7VVM - chains B and G of the 6 polymer chains in the assembly; structure by electron microscopy, 3.20 A resolution.

# Chain B
Molecule: Guanine nucleotide-binding protein G(I)/G(S)/G(T) subunit beta-1
From: Rattus norvegicus
Reference sequence: P54311 (GBB1_RAT); numbering as in UniProt (aligned over 2-340)
Sequence (351 residues; each row starts with the number of its first residue; numbers below 1 keep their minus sign (Met-10 is residue -10)):
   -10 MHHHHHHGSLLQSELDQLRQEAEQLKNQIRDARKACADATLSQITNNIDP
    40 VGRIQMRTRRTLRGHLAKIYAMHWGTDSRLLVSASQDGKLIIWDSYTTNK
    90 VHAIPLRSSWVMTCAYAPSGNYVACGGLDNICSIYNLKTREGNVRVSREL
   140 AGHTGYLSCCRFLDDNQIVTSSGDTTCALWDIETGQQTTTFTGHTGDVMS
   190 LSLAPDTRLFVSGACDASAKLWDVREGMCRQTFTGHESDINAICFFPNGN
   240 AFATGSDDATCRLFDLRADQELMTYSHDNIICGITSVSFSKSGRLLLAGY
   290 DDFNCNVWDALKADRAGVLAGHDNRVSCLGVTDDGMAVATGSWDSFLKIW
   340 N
Unresolved in the structure: -10 to 5
Sequence notes: expression tag (-10 to 1)
UniProt features mapped onto this chain:
  - modified residue: Ser2 (N-acetylserine), His266 (Phosphohistidine)

# Chain G
Molecule: Guanine nucleotide-binding protein G(I)/G(S)/G(O) subunit gamma-2
From: Bos taurus
Reference sequence: P63212 (GBG2_BOVIN); residues 1-67 here = UniProt positions 1-67
Sequence (68 residues; each row starts with the number of its first residue):
     1 MASNNTASIAQARKLVEQLKMEANIDRIKVSKAAADLMAYCEAHAKEDPL
    51 LTPVPASENPFREKKFFS
Unresolved in the structure: 1-8, 63-68
Sequence notes: expression tag (68)
UniProt features mapped onto this chain:
  - modified residue: Ala2 (N-acetylalanine)

# Chain B / chain G interface
Residue-residue contacts - 75 pairs, chain B then chain G:
  Leu7(B) - Ala12(G)  hydrophobic
  Ala11(B) - Leu19(G)
  Leu14(B) - Val16(G)
  Leu14(B) - Leu19(G)  hydrophobic
  Lys15(B) - Leu19(G)
  Ile18(B) - Leu19(G)  hydrophobic
  Ile18(B) - Ala23(G)  hydrophobic
  Ala21(B) - Arg27(G)
  Cys25(B) - Ile28(G)
  Cys25(B) - Lys29(G)
  Cys25(B) - Val30(G)  hydrogen bond (backbone-backbone)
  Ala26(B) - Val30(G)  hydrophobic
  Asp27(B) - Lys29(G)  salt bridge
  Asp27(B) - Ser31(G)
  Ala28(B) - Val30(G)
  Ala28(B) - Ser31(G)
  Leu30(B) - Ala34(G)  hydrophobic
  Ile33(B) - Ser31(G)
  Ile33(B) - Ala34(G)  hydrophobic
  Ile33(B) - Met38(G)  hydrophobic
  Thr34(B) - Met38(G)
  Ile37(B) - Met38(G)  hydrophobic
  Val40(B) - Leu51(G)  hydrophobic
  Ile43(B) - Leu50(G)
  Met45(B) - Leu50(G)  hydrophobic
  Arg48(B) - Phe61(G)
  Arg49(B) - Pro60(G)
  Arg49(B) - Phe61(G)  hydrogen bond (side chain-backbone)
  Ser84(B) - Phe61(G)
  Tyr85(B) - Pro60(G)  hydrophobic
  Tyr85(B) - Phe61(G)  hydrophobic
  Gln220(B) - Ile25(G)
  Phe235(B) - Leu37(G)  hydrophobic
  Phe235(B) - Tyr40(G)  hydrophobic
  Phe235(B) - Cys41(G)  hydrophobic
  Pro236(B) - Tyr40(G)
  Asn237(B) - Tyr40(G)
  Leu252(B) - Leu37(G)  hydrophobic
  Asp254(B) - Ala33(G)
  Arg256(B) - Arg27(G)
  Arg256(B) - Ile28(G)  hydrogen bond (backbone-backbone)
  Arg256(B) - Asp36(G)  salt bridge
  Ala257(B) - Arg27(G)
  Ala257(B) - Ile28(G)
  Ala257(B) - Ala33(G)  hydrophobic
  Asp258(B) - Arg27(G)  salt bridge
  Gln259(B) - Val30(G)
  Leu261(B) - Val30(G)  hydrophobic
  Leu261(B) - Leu37(G)  hydrophobic
  Ser279(B) - Asp48(G)  hydrogen bond
  Lys280(B) - Glu47(G)  hydrogen bond (side chain-backbone)
  Lys280(B) - Asp48(G)
  Ser281(B) - Tyr40(G)
  Ser281(B) - Cys41(G)
  Ser281(B) - His44(G)
  Ser281(B) - Asp48(G)  hydrogen bond
  Gly282(B) - Cys41(G)
  Arg283(B) - Cys41(G)  hydrogen bond (backbone-side chain)
  Arg283(B) - Leu51(G)
  Leu284(B) - Leu51(G)  hydrophobic
  Leu300(B) - Met38(G)  hydrophobic
  Leu300(B) - Cys41(G)  hydrophobic
  Asp323(B) - Pro49(G)
  Gly324(B) - Pro49(G)
  Gly324(B) - Leu50(G)
  Met325(B) - Pro49(G)  hydrophobic
  Met325(B) - Val54(G)  hydrophobic
  Met325(B) - Glu58(G)
  Met325(B) - Pro60(G)
  Ala326(B) - Phe61(G)  hydrophobic
  Val327(B) - Leu50(G)  hydrophobic
  Ile338(B) - Phe61(G)  hydrophobic
  Asn340(B) - Leu50(G)
  Asn340(B) - Asn59(G)  hydrogen bond
  Asn340(B) - Phe61(G)
Also at the interface, not in a pair above, chain B (51 interface residues in all): Gln17, Trp63, Ser67, Arg219, Ala240
Also at the interface, not in a pair above, chain G (32 interface residues in all): Lys20, Glu22, Ala45, Arg62

# Overview
51 residues of chain B and 32 residues of chain G are in contact; the contacts include 8 hydrogen bonds and 3
salt bridges. Among the polar pairs are Asp27(B)-Lys29(G), Arg256(B)-Asp36(G) and Asp258(B)-Arg27(G).
Chain B is Guanine nucleotide-binding protein G(I)/G(S)/G(T) subunit beta-1 (Rattus norvegicus) and chain G is
Guanine nucleotide-binding protein G(I)/G(S)/G(O) subunit gamma-2 (Bos taurus); the structure, PTH-bound human
PTH1R in complex with Gs (class3), was determined by electron microscopy together with 7VVJ, 7VVK, 7VVL, 7VVN
and 7VVO from the same study.
